PDB entry 2HDD | X-ray diffraction, 1.90 A resolution | chains C and B of the 4 polymer chains in the assembly

Chain C:
Molecule: 21-nt DNA strand
Sequence (21 nucleotides; each row starts with the number of its first residue):
     1 TTTTGCCATG TAATCCCCGG A

Chain B:
Protein: Protein (ENGRAILED homeodomain Q50K)
Source organism: Drosophila melanogaster
UniProtKB: P02836 (HMEN_DROME); residues 1-59 here correspond to UniProt positions 454-512 (UniProt number = residue number + 453)
Sequence (61 residues; row label = number of the first residue in the row; numbers below 1 keep their minus sign (Met-1 is residue -1)):
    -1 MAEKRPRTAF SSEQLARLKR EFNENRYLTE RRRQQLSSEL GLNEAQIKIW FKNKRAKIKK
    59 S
Disordered / not traced: -1 to 1, 58-59
Sequence notes: engineered mutation Lys50 (Gln503 in P02836)
Swiss-Prot annotation at these positions:
  - DNA-binding region: Glu1 (Homeobox)

How chain C and chain B interact:
Residue-residue contacts - 10 pairs, chain C then chain B:
  DC17(C) - Arg31(B)  salt bridge to the phosphate
  DC17(C) - Lys46(B)  salt bridge to the phosphate
  DC18(C) - Tyr25(B)  phosphate contact
  DC18(C) - Arg53(B)  salt bridge to the phosphate
  DG19(C) - Tyr25(B)  hydrogen bond to the phosphate
  DG19(C) - Lys50(B)  base contact
  DG19(C) - Arg53(B)  salt bridge to the phosphate
  DG20(C) - Lys50(B)  hydrogen bond to the base
  DG20(C) - Lys57(B)  salt bridge to the phosphate
  DA21(C) - Lys50(B)  base contact

Overview:
The interface between chain C and chain B involves 5 residues on one side and 6 on the other, with 2 hydrogen
bonds and 5 salt bridges. Polar contacts include DG20(C)-Lys50(B), DG19(C)-Tyr25(B) and DC17(C)-Arg31(B).
UniProt lists a DNA-binding region on chain B.
Here chain C is a 21-nt DNA strand and chain B is Protein (ENGRAILED homeodomain Q50K) (Drosophila
melanogaster). Entry 2HDD (Engrailed homeodomain Q50K variant DNA complex) was determined by X-ray
diffraction.
